Entry 4PGR (X-ray diffraction, 1.95 A resolution); this record covers chain A.

Chain A:
Protein: Uncharacterized protein YetJ
From: Bacillus subtilis
Reference sequence: O31539 (YETJ_BACSU); residues 1-214 here = UniProt positions 1-214
Sequence (217 residues; each row starts with the number of its first residue; numbers below 1 keep their minus sign (Ser-2 is residue -2)):
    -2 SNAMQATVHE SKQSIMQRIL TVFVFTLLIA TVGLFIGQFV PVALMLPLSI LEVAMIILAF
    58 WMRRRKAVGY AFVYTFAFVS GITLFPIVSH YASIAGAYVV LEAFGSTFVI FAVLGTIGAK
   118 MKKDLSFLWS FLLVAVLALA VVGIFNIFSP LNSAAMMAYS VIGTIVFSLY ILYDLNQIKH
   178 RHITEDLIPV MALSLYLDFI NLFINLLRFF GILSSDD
Not modelled in the structure: -2 to 5, 213-214
Differences from the reference sequence: expression tag (-2 to 0)
From the paper describing this entry:
  - contacts within the chain: Arg60-Asp171 (salt bridge), Thr104-Phe200, Asp171-Asp195

Overview:
From the paper: contacts within the chain involving Arg60, Asp171 and Thr104 among others.
Chain A is Uncharacterized protein YetJ (Bacillus subtilis); the structure, Crystal structure of YetJ from
Bacillus Subtilis at pH 8, was determined by X-ray diffraction together with 4PGS, 4PGU, 4PGV and 4PGW from
the same study.
